7UM1 - chains D and C of the 5 polymer chains in the assembly; structure by electron microscopy, 4.20 A resolution (low resolution: residue-level contacts below are approximate; hydrogen-bond / salt-bridge calls are withheld).

== Chain D ==
Protein: DNA-directed RNA polymerase
From: Bacillus phage AR9
Notes: EC 2.7.7.6
UniProtKB: A0A172JI62 (A0A172JI62_9CAUD); residue numbers follow UniProt; this construct covers 1-631
Chain sequence (631 residues; numbered 1 to 631; the number before each row is that of its first residue):
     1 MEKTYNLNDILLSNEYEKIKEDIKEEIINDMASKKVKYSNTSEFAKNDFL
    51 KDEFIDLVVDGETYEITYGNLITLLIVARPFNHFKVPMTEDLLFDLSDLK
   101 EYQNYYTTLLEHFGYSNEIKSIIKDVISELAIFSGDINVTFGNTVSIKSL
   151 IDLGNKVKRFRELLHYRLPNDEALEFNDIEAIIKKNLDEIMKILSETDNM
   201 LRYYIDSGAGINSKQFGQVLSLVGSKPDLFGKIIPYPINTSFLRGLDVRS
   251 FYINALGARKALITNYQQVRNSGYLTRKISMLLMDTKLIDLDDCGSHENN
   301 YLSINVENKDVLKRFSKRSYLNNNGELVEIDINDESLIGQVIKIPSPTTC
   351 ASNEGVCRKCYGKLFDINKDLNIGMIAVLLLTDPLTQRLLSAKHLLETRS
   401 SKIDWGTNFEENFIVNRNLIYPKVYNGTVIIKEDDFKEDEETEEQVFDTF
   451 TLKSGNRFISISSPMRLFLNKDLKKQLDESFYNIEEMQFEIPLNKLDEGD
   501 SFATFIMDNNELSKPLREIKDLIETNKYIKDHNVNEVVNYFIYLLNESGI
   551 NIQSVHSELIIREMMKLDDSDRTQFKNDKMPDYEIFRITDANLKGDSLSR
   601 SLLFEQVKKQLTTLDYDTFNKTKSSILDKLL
Unresolved in the structure: 395-510
Bound ions: Zn2+: C294, C350, C357, C360

== Chain C ==
Protein: DNA-directed RNA polymerase
From: Bacillus phage AR9
Notes: EC 2.7.7.6
UniProtKB: A0A172JHZ2 (A0A172JHZ2_9CAUD); numbering as in UniProt (aligned over 1-665)
Chain sequence (665 residues; each row starts with the number of its first residue):
     1 MDDISVIKNEDYEGSHRFLAEELLMPNANKTDGNRSTMFCSHLAQAVTLQ
    51 KAEPPLVYTNFENQVGKYSTAGYRKANSNYKVIEKIYKNDYNYVLIVQDQ
   101 ETGEYTLFERAECEFLTEHYGFQWDNDKIDSLKKDDTIEKDTVLYKNTCY
   151 DENMNFGYGVNLNAAYFSYKNETLEDAIVISESAAKKLGTFSVNKVKVSV
   201 NTNDILLNLYGDNENYKGFPDIGEHIKNQIIASRRRFDYNTALYELKNLN
   251 EMRDSDTPFFADGKIVDIEIFSNVPEEELKVQKYNEQVLYYINKQKEFSN
   301 NVYQKLKKIVEGKDNNVSDKLLHFYNNCKMRIDENISYTYQNSKFSGFIM
   351 EFTILEEEPLNKGSKITGRYGNKGVISKILPDDQMPTVAEGRFKGLKADI
   401 CLNPLGVFNRLNPSQLIEQELNWIAKFIRKDMEEAGSNEEKVSILLDFLN
   451 RVNKEETELMEEFINSLNKTELEEFLNDIIENGIPICQKPFFGNIGLDEL
   501 WELYNHYDHIDYFKCEGISTPLIIGEIYMVRLKHEPHSKFSARSTSFMNL
   551 RGLPAKSKNFKEHKDLYSKTPVRIGNMEISNLSLTNEMGSIMDMLNSYSN
   601 NETNRRELIMQLLTGNPFDTNIDLSDVESGTSKILKSLFTCLGLSIDDVE
   651 EEWENKLNGKVEDEK
Unresolved in the structure: 650-665

== Chain D / chain C interface ==
Contacting residue pairs - 88 pairs, chain D then chain C:
  M31(D) - S519(C)
  A32(D) - G517(C)
  K35(D) - K514(C)
  K35(D) - I518(C)
  K35(D) - S519(C)
  V36(D) - S519(C)
  A131(D) - N171(C)
  S134(D) - N171(C)
  G135(D) - K170(C)
  G135(D) - N171(C)
  N138(D) - S168(C)
  V139(D) - F167(C)
  V139(D) - Y169(C)
  V139(D) - K170(C)
  T140(D) - S519(C)
  F141(D) - S519(C)
  G142(D) - F167(C)
  G142(D) - T520(C)
  N143(D) - F167(C)
  N143(D) - S168(C)
  N143(D) - P404(C)
  T144(D) - Y166(C)
  T144(D) - L522(C)
  V145(D) - Y166(C)
  S146(D) - E420(C)
  I147(D) - L416(C)
  I147(D) - I417(C)
  I147(D) - E420(C)
  K148(D) - E420(C)
  K148(D) - Y504(C)
  K148(D) - Y512(C)
  S149(D) - Y512(C)
  N155(D) - W501(C)
  R161(D) - W501(C)
  H165(D) - D498(C)
  M200(D) - Y512(C)
  L201(D) - F408(C)
  Y204(D) - P404(C)
  Y204(D) - L405(C)
  G210(D) - L405(C)
  G210(D) - G406(C)
  G210(D) - N409(C)
  I211(D) - F408(C)
  N212(D) - N409(C)
  Q215(D) - F408(C)
  Q215(D) - L411(C)
  F216(D) - F408(C)
  V219(D) - L411(C)
  V219(D) - P413(C)
  I234(D) - I4(C)
  Y236(D) - S5(C)
  F242(D) - K30(C)
  F242(D) - T31(C)
  F242(D) - D32(C)
  F242(D) - L411(C)
  L243(D) - K30(C)
  L243(D) - L497(C)
  R244(D) - K30(C)
  G245(D) - N29(C)
  G245(D) - K30(C)
  L246(D) - N29(C)
  L246(D) - F491(C)
  V248(D) - N9(C)
  R249(D) - I4(C)
  R249(D) - S5(C)
  R249(D) - I7(C)
  F251(D) - F18(C)
  F251(D) - L19(C)
  N254(D) - T31(C)
  N254(D) - D32(C)
  N254(D) - G33(C)
  A258(D) - G33(C)
  A258(D) - N34(C)
  R277(D) - N576(C)
  K369(D) - N586(C)
  D370(D) - N586(C)
  L371(D) - L584(C)
  L371(D) - N586(C)
  N372(D) - S583(C)
  N372(D) - L584(C)
  N372(D) - N586(C)
  M375(D) - S580(C)
  L379(D) - N581(C)
  I626(D) - M588(C)
  K629(D) - M592(C)
  L630(D) - M588(C)
  L630(D) - M592(C)
  L631(D) - L635(C)
Also at the interface, not in a pair above, chain D (65 interface residues in all): Y38, I151, D152, L164, A209, D247, Y252, I253, L262, T276, L627
Also at the interface, not in a pair above, chain C (58 interface residues in all): K8, T37, W423, L500, I510, M577, I579, T585, S632

== In short ==
The interface between chain D and chain C involves 65 residues on one side and 58 on the other. The Zn2+ site
is built by C294(D), C350(D), C357(D) and C360(D).
Here chain D is DNA-directed RNA polymerase and chain C is DNA-directed RNA polymerase, both from Bacillus
phage AR9. Entry 7UM1 (Structure of bacteriophage AR9 non-virion RNAP polymerase holoenzyme) was determined by
electron microscopy (same publication as 7S00, 7S01 and 7UM0).
